Entry 8DCZ (X-ray diffraction, 2.38 A resolution); this record covers chains A and B.

Chain A (and B):
Molecule: 3C-like proteinase nsp5
From: Severe acute respiratory syndrome coronavirus 2
Notes: EC 3.4.22.69; chain B of this document is another copy of the same molecule, construct and numbering; everything in this record applies to it too
UniProt: P0DTD1 (R1AB_SARS2); residues 1-306 here correspond to UniProt positions 3264-3569 (UniProt number = residue number + 3263)
Sequence (306 residues; each row starts with the number of its first residue):
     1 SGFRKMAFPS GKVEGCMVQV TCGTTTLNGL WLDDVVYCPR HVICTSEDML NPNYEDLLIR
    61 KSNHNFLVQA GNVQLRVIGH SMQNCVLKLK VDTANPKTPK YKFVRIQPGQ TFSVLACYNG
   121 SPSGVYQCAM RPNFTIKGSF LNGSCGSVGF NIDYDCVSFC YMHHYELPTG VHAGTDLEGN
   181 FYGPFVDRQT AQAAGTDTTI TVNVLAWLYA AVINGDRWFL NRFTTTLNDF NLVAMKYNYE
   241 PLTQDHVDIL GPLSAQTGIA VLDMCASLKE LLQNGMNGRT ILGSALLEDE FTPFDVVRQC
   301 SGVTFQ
Not modelled in the structure: 306
Differences from the reference sequence: engineered mutation Y165 (Met3428 in P0DTD1)
Covalent attachments: Paxlovid, bound form (4WI) linked to C145
Residues lining bound ligands: Paxlovid, bound form (4WI; (1R,2S,5S)-N-{(1E,2S)-1-imino-3-[(3S)-2-oxopyrrolidin-3-yl]propan-2-yl}-6,6-dimethyl-3-[3-methyl-N-(trifluoroacetyl)-L-valyl]-3-azabicyclo[3.1.0]hexane-2-carboxamide): H41, M49, Y54, F140, L141, N142, G143, S144, H163, H164, Y165, E166, L167, P168, H172, D187, R188, Q189, T190, A191
Reported in the primary citation:
  - catalytic residues: H41, C145 (citing earlier work)
  - catalytic residues: G143, S144 (proposed by the authors, not directly observed)
  - mutagenesis - H41M, H41T, H41Y, H163W: abolished catalytic activity
  - mutagenesis - M49DEL, T135DEL, N142DEL, S144A (1.8-fold), S144D, S144E, S144F (5.8-fold), S144G (2.6-fold), S144H, S144K (534.0-fold), S144L (183.3-fold), S144M (8.0-fold), S144P (523.8-fold), S144Q, S144R (478.3-fold), S144T, S144V, S144W, S144Y (7.8-fold), S144DEL, H164N (4.2-fold), H164DEL, M165Y (41.7-fold), E166A (7.5-fold), E166G (7.4-fold), E166H, E166I, E166K, E166L, E166V, E166Y, E166DEL, H172A (11.3-fold), H172F (9.9-fold), H172Q (3.2-fold), H172Y (13.9-fold), H172DEL, Q189DEL, Q192A (6.2-fold), Q192I (5.6-fold), Q192L (4.3-fold), Q192S (8.9-fold), Q192T (9.2-fold), Q192DEL: decreased catalytic activity
  - mutagenesis - S144A (20.5-fold), S144F, S144G, S144M, S144Y, E166A (47.5-fold), E166G (16.4-fold), E166V (K_i_ > 10 uM), H172A (>113.7-fold), H172F (>42-fold), H172Q (>42-fold), H172Y (>113.7-fold), Q192A, Q192C, Q192F, Q192H, Q192I, Q192L, Q192P, Q192S, Q192T, Q192V, Q192W: decreased binding to Paxlovid, bound form
  - mutagenesis - T135I, E166Q, Q192C (7.0-fold), Q192F (3.5-fold), Q192W (8.0-fold): unchanged catalytic activity
  - mutagenesis - M49I, M49L (1.74-fold), Q189E: increased catalytic activity
  - mutagenesis - M49I, M49L, M49T, M49V, M49DEL, T135I, H164N: unchanged binding to Paxlovid, bound form
  - mutagenesis - S144A, E166Q: unchanged growth
  - mutagenesis - S144M, H172Q, H172Y: decreased growth
  - binding site for Paxlovid, bound form: G143
  - binding site for Paxlovid, bound form: L141, N142 (proposed by the authors, not directly observed)
  - contacts within the chain: L141-S144 (proposed by the authors, not directly observed)

How chain A and chain B interact:
Residue-residue contacts (94; chain A residue first):
  S1(A) - G138(B)
  S1(A) - S139(B)
  S1(A) - F140(B)  hydrogen bond (backbone-backbone)
  S1(A) - E166(B)  hydrogen bond (backbone-side chain)
  S1(A) - H172(B)  hydrogen bond (backbone-side chain)
  G2(A) - G138(B)
  G2(A) - S139(B)  hydrogen bond (backbone-side chain)
  F3(A) - G138(B)
  F3(A) - S139(B)
  R4(A) - K5(B)
  R4(A) - Y126(B)
  R4(A) - Q127(B)  hydrogen bond (side chain-backbone)
  R4(A) - C128(B)
  R4(A) - K137(B)  hydrogen bond (side chain-backbone)
  R4(A) - S139(B)
  R4(A) - E290(B)  salt bridge
  K5(A) - Y126(B)
  M6(A) - G124(B)
  M6(A) - V125(B)
  M6(A) - Y126(B)  hydrophobic
  M6(A) - S139(B)
  A7(A) - G124(B)
  A7(A) - V125(B)  hydrogen bond (backbone-backbone)
  F8(A) - V125(B)
  P9(A) - S10(B)
  P9(A) - E14(B)
  P9(A) - P122(B)  hydrophobic
  P9(A) - S123(B)
  P9(A) - G124(B)
  P9(A) - V125(B)  hydrophobic
  S10(A) - P9(B)
  S10(A) - S10(B)  hydrogen bond (side chain-backbone)
  S10(A) - E14(B)  hydrogen bond (backbone-side chain)
  G11(A) - G11(B)
  G11(A) - E14(B)  hydrogen bond (backbone-side chain)
  E14(A) - P9(B)
  E14(A) - S10(B)  hydrogen bond (side chain-backbone)
  E14(A) - G11(B)  hydrogen bond (side chain-backbone)
  Y118(A) - G302(B)
  Y118(A) - T304(B)
  S121(A) - T304(B)
  P122(A) - P9(B)  hydrophobic
  P122(A) - T304(B)
  P122(A) - F305(B)  hydrogen bond (backbone-backbone)
  S123(A) - P9(B)
  S123(A) - R298(B)  hydrogen bond (backbone-side chain)
  S123(A) - V303(B)  hydrogen bond (side chain-backbone)
  S123(A) - T304(B)
  S123(A) - F305(B)
  G124(A) - M6(B)
  G124(A) - A7(B)
  G124(A) - P9(B)
  G124(A) - R298(B)
  V125(A) - M6(B)
  V125(A) - A7(B)  hydrogen bond (backbone-backbone)
  V125(A) - F8(B)
  Y126(A) - R4(B)
  Y126(A) - K5(B)
  Y126(A) - M6(B)  hydrophobic
  Q127(A) - R4(B)  hydrogen bond (backbone-side chain)
  C128(A) - R4(B)  hydrogen bond
  K137(A) - R4(B)  hydrogen bond (backbone-side chain)
  G138(A) - S1(B)
  G138(A) - G2(B)
  S139(A) - S1(B)
  S139(A) - G2(B)  hydrogen bond (side chain-backbone)
  S139(A) - M6(B)
  S139(A) - Q299(B)  hydrogen bond
  F140(A) - S1(B)  hydrogen bond (backbone-backbone)
  L141(A) - Q299(B)
  L141(A) - S301(B)
  L141(A) - G302(B)
  E166(A) - S1(B)  hydrogen bond (side chain-backbone)
  G170(A) - S1(B)
  H172(A) - S1(B)  hydrogen bond (side chain-backbone)
  G283(A) - L286(B)
  A285(A) - A285(B)  hydrophobic
  L286(A) - G283(B)
  L286(A) - A285(B)  hydrophobic
  E290(A) - R4(B)  salt bridge
  R298(A) - S123(B)  hydrogen bond (side chain-backbone)
  R298(A) - G124(B)
  Q299(A) - S139(B)  hydrogen bond
  Q299(A) - L141(B)
  S301(A) - L141(B)
  G302(A) - Y118(B)
  G302(A) - L141(B)
  V303(A) - S123(B)  hydrogen bond (backbone-side chain)
  T304(A) - Y118(B)
  T304(A) - S121(B)
  T304(A) - P122(B)
  T304(A) - S123(B)
  F305(A) - P122(B)  hydrogen bond (backbone-backbone)
  F305(A) - S123(B)
Interface residues without a listed pair, chain A (43 interface residues in all): K12, T280, C300
Interface residues without a listed pair, chain B (44 interface residues in all): F3, K12, L115, G170, T280, C300

Summary:
The interface between chain A and chain B involves 43 residues on one side and 44 on the other; the contacts
include 28 hydrogen bonds and 2 salt bridges. Polar pairs include R4(A)-E290(B), S1(A)-E166(B) and
S1(A)-H172(B). From the paper: catalytic residues H41(A), C145(A) and G143(A) among others; M49DEL, T135DEL
and N142DEL of chain A, among others, reduce catalytic activity; 61 substitutions were tested in all.
Both chains are 3C-like proteinase nsp5 (Severe acute respiratory syndrome coronavirus 2). Entry 8DCZ (Crystal
Structure of SARS-CoV-2 Main Protease (Mpro) M165Y Mutant in Complex with Nirmatrelvir) was determined by
X-ray diffraction, deposited together with 8DD1, 8DD9, 8DFE, 8DFN and 8DGB.
